PDB entry 6KRP | X-ray diffraction, 1.89 A resolution | chains A and D of the 10 polymer chains in the assembly

# Chain A (and D)
Name: Peroxiredoxin
From: Aeropyrum pernix (strain ATCC 700893 / DSM 11879 / JCM 9820 / NBRC 100138 / K1)
Notes: EC 1.11.1.15; chain D of this document is another copy of the same molecule, construct and numbering; everything in this record applies to it too
UniProtKB: Q9Y9L0 (TDXH_AERPE); residues 1-250 here = UniProt positions 1-250
Amino-acid sequence (250 residues; each row starts with the number of its first residue):
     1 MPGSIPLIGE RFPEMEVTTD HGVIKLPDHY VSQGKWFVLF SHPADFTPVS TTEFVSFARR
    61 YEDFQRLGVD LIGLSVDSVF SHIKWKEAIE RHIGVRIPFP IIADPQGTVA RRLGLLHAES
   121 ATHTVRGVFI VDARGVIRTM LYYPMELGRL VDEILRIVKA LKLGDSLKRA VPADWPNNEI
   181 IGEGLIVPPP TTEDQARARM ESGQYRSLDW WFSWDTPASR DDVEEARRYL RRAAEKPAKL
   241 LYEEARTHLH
Not modelled in the structure: 1-3, 246-250 (chain D: 1, 246-250)
Construct notes: engineered mutation Ser50 (Cys in Q9Y9L0), Ala88 (Trp in Q9Y9L0), Ser207 (Cys in Q9Y9L0), Ser213 (Cys in Q9Y9L0)
UniProt features mapped onto this chain:
  - binding site (substrate): Arg126

# Chain A / chain D interface
Pairs across the interface (17; chain A residue first):
  Pro189(A) with Phe80(D), hydrophobic
  Pro190(A) with Phe80(D)
  Thr191(A) with Val79(D)
  Thr192(A) with Asp20(D); His21(D); Gly22(D); Ile83(D)
  Glu193(A) with Asp20(D), hydrogen bond (backbone-backbone); His21(D); Ile83(D); Lys86(D), salt bridge; Arg96(D), salt bridge
  Arg197(A) with Arg96(D)
  Trp210(A) with Phe80(D); Ile83(D), hydrophobic; Lys84(D); Glu87(D), hydrogen bond
Interface residues without a listed pair, chain A (10 interface residues in all): Ala196, Asp209, Trp211
Interface residues without a listed pair, chain D (12 interface residues in all): Thr19, His82

# Overview
The interface between chain A and chain D involves 10 residues on one side and 12 on the other; the contacts
include 2 hydrogen bonds and 2 salt bridges. Polar contacts include Glu193(A)-Lys86(D), Glu193(A)-Arg96(D) and
Trp210(A)-Glu87(D). From UniProt: substrate-binding residue Arg126(A) on chain A.
Chain A and chain D are both Peroxiredoxin (Aeropyrum pernix (strain ATCC 700893 / DSM 11879 / JCM 9820 / NBRC
100138 / K1)); the structure, Peroxiredoxin from Aeropyrum pernix K1 (ApPrx) 0Cys W88A mutant, was determined
by X-ray diffraction, deposited together with 6KRK, 6KRM, 6KRQ, 6KRR and 6KRS.
